Entry 6U5K (electron microscopy, 3.50 A resolution); this record covers chains 5 and F of the 54 polymer chains in the assembly.

Chain 5:
Name: Tri2 PA0619
Source organism: Pseudomonas aeruginosa (strain ATCC 15692 / DSM 22644 / CIP 104116 / JCM 14847 / LMG 12228 / 1C / PRS 101 / PAO1)
UniProt: G3XD92 (G3XD92_PSEAE); numbering as in UniProt (aligned over 1-177)
Sequence (177 residues; row label = number of the first residue in the row):
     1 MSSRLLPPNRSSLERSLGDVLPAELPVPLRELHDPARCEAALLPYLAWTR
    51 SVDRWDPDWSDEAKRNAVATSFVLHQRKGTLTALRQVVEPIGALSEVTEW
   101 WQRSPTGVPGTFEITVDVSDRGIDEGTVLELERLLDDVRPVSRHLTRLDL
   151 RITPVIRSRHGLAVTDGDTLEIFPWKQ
Disordered / not traced: 1, 153-177

Chain F:
Name: Sheath Initiator PA0617
Source organism: Pseudomonas aeruginosa (strain ATCC 15692 / DSM 22644 / CIP 104116 / JCM 14847 / LMG 12228 / 1C / PRS 101 / PAO1)
UniProt: G3XD42 (G3XD42_PSEAE); residues 1-108 here = UniProt positions 1-108
Sequence (108 residues; each row starts with the number of its first residue):
     1 MIGMDRRSGLPLSGLAHLKQSVEDILTTPLGSRRMRPEYGSKLRRMVDMP
    51 VSEGWKSAVQAEVARSLGRWEPRIGLSAVRVVAVVDGRVDLLLSGVFEGE
   101 NINMEVSA
Disordered / not traced: 100-108

Interface between chain 5 and chain F:
Pairs across the interface (16):
  Leu-5(5) / Ser-32(F)
  Leu-5(5) / Arg-34(F)  hydrogen bond (backbone-side chain)
  Pro-7(5) / Ser-32(F)
  Pro-7(5) / Arg-33(F)
  Pro-8(5) / Ser-32(F)
  Pro-8(5) / Arg-44(F)
  Asn-9(5) / Arg-6(F)  hydrogen bond (backbone-side chain)
  Asn-9(5) / Asp-24(F)  hydrogen bond
  Asn-9(5) / Thr-27(F)
  Asn-9(5) / Thr-28(F)
  Arg-10(5) / Arg-6(F)
  Ser-11(5) / Arg-6(F)
  Ser-11(5) / Arg-7(F)
  Leu-13(5) / Arg-6(F)
  Leu-13(5) / Ser-8(F)
  Leu-13(5) / Gly-9(F)
Other interface residues (no listed pair), chain 5 (9 interface residues in all): Arg-4, Glu-14
Other interface residues (no listed pair), chain F (13 interface residues in all): Glu-23, Pro-29

In short:
The interface between chain 5 and chain F involves 9 residues on one side and 13 on the other, with 3 hydrogen
bonds. Polar pairs include Leu-5(5)/Arg-34(F), Asn-9(5)/Arg-6(F) and Asn-9(5)/Asp-24(F).
Chain 5 is Tri2 PA0619 and chain F is Sheath Initiator PA0617, both from Pseudomonas aeruginosa (strain ATCC
15692 / DSM 22644 / CIP 104116 / JCM 14847 / LMG 12228 / 1C / PRS 101 / PAO1); the structure, CryoEM Structure
of Pyocin R2 - postcontracted - baseplate, was determined by electron microscopy (same publication as 6PYT,
6U5B, 6U5F and 6U5J).
